Entry 6ZZY (electron microscopy, 3.16 A resolution); this record covers chains A and F of the 23 polymer chains in the assembly.

# Chain A
Protein: Photosystem I P700 chlorophyll a apoprotein A1
From: Chlorella ohadii
Notes: EC 1.97.1.12
UniProt: W8SY74 (W8SY74_CHLSO); residues 11-751 here = UniProt positions 11-751
Chain sequence (741 residues; row label = number of the first residue in the row):
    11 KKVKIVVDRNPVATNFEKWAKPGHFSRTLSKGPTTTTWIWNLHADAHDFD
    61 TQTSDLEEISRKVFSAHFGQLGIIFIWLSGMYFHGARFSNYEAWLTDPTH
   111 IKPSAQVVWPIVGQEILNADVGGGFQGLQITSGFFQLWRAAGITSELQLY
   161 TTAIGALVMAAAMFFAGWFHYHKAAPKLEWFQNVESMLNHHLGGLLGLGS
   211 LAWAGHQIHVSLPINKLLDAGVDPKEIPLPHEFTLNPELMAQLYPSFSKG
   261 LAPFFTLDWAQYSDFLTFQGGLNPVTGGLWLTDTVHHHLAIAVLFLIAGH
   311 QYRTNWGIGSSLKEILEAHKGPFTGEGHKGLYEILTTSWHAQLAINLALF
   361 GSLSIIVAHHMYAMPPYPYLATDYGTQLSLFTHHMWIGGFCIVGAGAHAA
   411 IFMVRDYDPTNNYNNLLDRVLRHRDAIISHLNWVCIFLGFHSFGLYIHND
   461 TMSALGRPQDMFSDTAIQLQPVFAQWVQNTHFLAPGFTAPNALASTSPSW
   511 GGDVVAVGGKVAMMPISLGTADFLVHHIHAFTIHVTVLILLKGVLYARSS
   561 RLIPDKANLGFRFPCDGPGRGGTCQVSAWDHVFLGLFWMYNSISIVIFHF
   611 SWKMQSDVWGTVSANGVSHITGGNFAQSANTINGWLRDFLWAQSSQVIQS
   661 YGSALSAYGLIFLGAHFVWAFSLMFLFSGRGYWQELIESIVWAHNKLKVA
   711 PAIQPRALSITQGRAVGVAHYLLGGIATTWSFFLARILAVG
Sequence notes: variant A368 (Ser in W8SY74), I437 (Met in W8SY74)
Ion coordination: chlorophyll a Mg site 1 near Q124 (its only coordinating residue here); chlorophyll a Mg site 2 near T498 (its only coordinating residue here); 4Fe-4S cluster Fe: C575, C584 (shared with 2 residues of chain B)
Small-molecule neighbours:
  - 1,2-diacyl-glycerol-3-sn-phosphate (3PH): T24, N25, F26
  - beta-carotene (BCR), molecule 1: I84, W87, L88, G204, L205, L208, G209
  - beta-carotene (BCR), molecule 2: F85, L88, Y92, T162, G165, A166, M169, L208, L211, A212
  - beta-carotene (BCR), molecule 3: L211, L261, F264, F265, L299, V303, L306, I307, H310, I318
  - beta-carotene (BCR), molecule 4: F264, W269, V303
  - beta-carotene (BCR), molecule 5: L341, I344, L345, A351, A354, I355, A409, F412, L427
  - beta-carotene (BCR), molecule 6: A358, L359, S362, I402, A405, G406, A409, V547, L550, L551, V554
  - beta-carotene (BCR), molecule 7: I671, G674, A675, F677, V678, L733, I736, A737, W740
  - beta-carotene (BCR), molecule 8: W693, L696, I697
  - chlorophyll a isomer (CL0): Y456, V535, I538, F541, T542, Y600, N601, S604, I605, F608, I642, W645, L650, S654, I658, F672, H676, W679, Y731, G735, T738, T739, F742
  - chlorophyll a (CLA), molecule 1: V13, K14, I15, W190, N193, S196, H200, T314, N315, W316
  - chlorophyll a (CLA), molecule 2: I15, V17, F74, F78, A172, M173, F175, A176, F179, H180, A184, W190
  - chlorophyll a (CLA), molecule 3: V22, A23, T24, N25, F26, K28, W29, H34, E68, K72, S75, G79, I83, F174, G177, W178, Y181, H182
  - chlorophyll a (CLA), molecule 4: W29, P32, W48, I49, W50, L52, H53
  - chlorophyll a (CLA), molecule 5: W29, H34, F35, L52, H53, A56, H57, F59, Q62, K72, A76, G79, Q80, I83
  - chlorophyll a (CLA), molecule 6: T46, I49, W50, I697, I700, V701, H704, V709, P711, I713, P715, R716
  - chlorophyll a (CLA), molecule 7: W50, F677, V678, F681, F685, L718, Q722, A725, V726, A729, H730, L733
  - chlorophyll a (CLA), molecule 8: H53, A54, D55, A56, H57, D58, H350, L353, L357, F400, C401, V403, G404, A407, H408, I411, R415, F571, R572, W589, V592, L596, L733
  - chlorophyll a (CLA), molecule 9: H57, F59, V73, A76, H77, Q80, L81, I84, F85, L88, W349, H350, Q352, L353, N356, L357, F360
  - chlorophyll a (CLA), molecule 10: H57, Q80, I83, I84, W87, F360, I397, F400, C401
  - chlorophyll a (CLA), molecule 11: L66, S70, H77, L188, F191, Q192, V194, M197, L198, H201, L202, L205, L322, L326, Y342, L345, T346, T347, S348, W349, Q352, I355, N356, L359, F360
  - chlorophyll a (CLA), molecule 12: F74, H77, F78, L81, F85, M173, W190, F191, N193, S196, M197, H200, H201, G204, L205
  - chlorophyll a (CLA), molecule 13: I86, W87, S89, G90, M91, F93, H94, F98, Q116, V117, W119, L167
  - chlorophyll a (CLA), molecule 14: W87, M91, H94, A115, Q116, L138, Q139, I140, T141, S142, F144, A667, Y668, I671, W740, L744
  - chlorophyll a (CLA), molecule 15: W87, M91, T141, S142, F144, S389, L390, T392, H393, W396, I397, F400, I671, I736, T739, W740, L744
  - chlorophyll a (CLA), molecule 16: W87, L88, S142, G143, F144, L147, L206, F360, L363, S364, V367, M371, Y377, L390, H393, H394, I397
  - chlorophyll a (CLA), molecule 17: Y92, A151, G152, I153, Q158, T161, T162, G209, A212, W213, G215, H216, V220, P240, H241, T244
  - chlorophyll a (CLA), molecule 18: Q116, V117, V118, W119, I121, V122, Q124, L127, L138, A667, L670, I671
  - chlorophyll a (CLA), molecule 19: L147, A150, L205, L206, G209, S210, W213, Q217, L289, L291, H297, H298, I301, F305, L363, I366, V367, H370, M371, P376, Y377
  - chlorophyll a (CLA), molecule 20: L157, Q158, T161, L239, H241, L245
  - chlorophyll a (CLA), molecule 21: V168, A171, A172, F175
  - chlorophyll a (CLA), molecule 22: L198, L202, L206, L304, F305, A308, Q311, Y312, L322, I325, L326, L359, L427, V430, L551, V554, L555
  - chlorophyll a (CLA), molecule 23: N199, H200, G203, G204, L208, L306, H310, Y312, R313, T314, W316, I318
  - chlorophyll a (CLA), molecule 24: L211, A212, A214, G215, I218, H219, F243, T244, N246, P247, F257, G260, L261, F264, Y272, F275, L276, L299
  - chlorophyll a (CLA), molecule 25: F264, W269, A270, Y272, S273, L276, T277, F278, H296, L299, A300, V303, L304, N501
  - chlorophyll a (CLA), molecule 26: F264, F265, L267
  - chlorophyll a (CLA), molecule 27: T277, F278, G280, G281, L289, D293, T294, H296, H297, A300, I301, L304, H370, M374, S505, T506
  - chlorophyll a (CLA), molecule 28: F278, F497, T498, A499, P500, N501, A502
  - chlorophyll a (CLA), molecule 29: L304, L359, S362, L363, I366, H369, H370, A373, M374, T506, S507, S509, W510
  - chlorophyll a (CLA), molecule 30: I307, A308, H310, Q311, I318, G319, S320
  - chlorophyll a (CLA), molecule 31: Q311, S320, E324, I325, A328, H329
  - chlorophyll a (CLA), molecule 32: I325, L326, H329, H338, L341, L345, L426, L427, V430
  - chlorophyll a (CLA), molecule 33: A328, H329, K330, G331, P332, F333
  - chlorophyll a (CLA), molecule 34: F333, T334, L426, R429, V430, H433, I437, H440
  - chlorophyll a (CLA), molecule 35: I365, I366, H369, M395, I402, T542, I543, T546, V547, L550, M599, S602, I603, V606
  - chlorophyll a (CLA), molecule 36: H369, Y372, F483, A484, V487, Q488, H491, W510, I526, L528, H536, H539, I543, V606, H609, F610
  - chlorophyll a (CLA), molecule 37: A436, H440, W443
  - chlorophyll a (CLA), molecule 38: I437, H440, L441, V444, A540, I543, H544, V547, L551
  - chlorophyll a (CLA), molecule 39: S439, N442, W443, I446
  - chlorophyll a (CLA), molecule 40: N442, C445, I446, G449, F450, F453, G454, I457, F541, V545, L548, I549, L594, F597, W598
  - chlorophyll a (CLA), molecule 41: W443, I446, F447, F450, H451
  - chlorophyll a (CLA), molecule 42: W443, F447, L448, Q480, P481, V482, F483, A484, D532, F533, H536, H537, A540, H544
  - chlorophyll a (CLA), molecule 43: F450, H451, G454, L455, I457, H458, T461, M462, R467, D470, F472, I477
  - chlorophyll a (CLA), molecule 44: F453, I457, D460, F541, F597, W598, Y600, N601, I642, L646, W679, Y731
  - chlorophyll a (CLA), molecule 45: T461, A464, L465
  - chlorophyll a (CLA), molecule 46: W486, V487, T490, H491, A494, T498, A499, T506, W510
  - chlorophyll a (CLA), molecule 47: L646, L650, W651
  - chlorophyll a (CLA), molecule 48: L670, L673, G674, H676, F677, W679, A680, L683
  - chlorophyll a (CLA), molecule 49: F677, A680, F681, L683, M684, F687, S688, Y692, W693, L696
  - chlorophyll a (CLA), molecule 50: I700, A703, H704, L707, V709
  - chlorophyll a (CLA), molecule 51: W702, A703, K706, L707
  - L-alfa-lysophosphatidylcholine, lauroyl (LAP; [2-((1-oxododecanoxy-(2-hydroxy-3-propanyl))-phosphonate-oxy)-ethyl]-trimethylammonium): A262, F265, T266
  - phylloquinone (PQN): W50, M684, F685, S688, G689, R690, W693, I697, A717, L718, S719, G723
  - phosphatidylethanolamine (PTY): T24, F175, W178, F179, K183
  - (3R)-beta,beta-caroten-3-ol (RRX): W119, P120, I121
  - 4Fe-4S cluster (SF4): C575, G577, P578, C584, I720, R724

# Chain F
Protein: Psi-F
From: Chlorella ohadii
UniProt: A0A2P6TPV8 (A0A2P6TPV8_CHLSO); numbering as in UniProt (aligned over 318-482)
Chain sequence (165 residues; row label = number of the first residue in the row):
   318 DVAGLTPCSESKAFAKRKKNEVKALNKRLKNYEADSAPALALKATIARTE
   368 ARFDKYAKQGLLCGTDGLPHLIADPGLALRYGHAGDVFIPTIGFIYFAGW
   418 LGYAGSKYLQAVAATAKPIEKEIIIDVPLAWKLLWEGFGWPLRAFAEYKN
   468 GSLMEDDAKITVSPR
Sequence notes: variant L346 (Met in A0A2P6TPV8), N348 (Lys in A0A2P6TPV8), A351 (Glu in A0A2P6TPV8), D352 (Gly in A0A2P6TPV8), K360 (Gln in A0A2P6TPV8), A364 (Asp in A0A2P6TPV8), E367 (Asn in A0A2P6TPV8), A430 (Ser in A0A2P6TPV8), A431 (Ser in A0A2P6TPV8), T432 (Met in A0A2P6TPV8), A433 (Thr in A0A2P6TPV8)
Disulfide bonds: C325-C380
Small-molecule neighbours:
  - beta-carotene (BCR), molecule 1: A390, P392, V404, F405, T408, G416, G419, Y420, S423, W457, A461, L470
  - beta-carotene (BCR), molecule 2: P407, G410, F411, F414, L418
  - chlorophyll a (CLA), molecule 1: Y373, F414, W417
  - chlorophyll a (CLA), molecule 2: A390, V404, T408, I412
  - chlorophyll a (CLA), molecule 3: D391, P392, G393, L394, R397
  - chlorophyll a (CLA), molecule 4: P407, T408, F411, I412, A415, L418, G419, W457
  - chlorophyll a (CLA), molecule 5: I409, I412, Y413, W457, P458, A461, F462, Y465, L470, M471, D474
  - chlorophyll a (CLA), molecule 6: W417, L418, I440, L451
  - chlorophyll a (CLA), molecule 7: L418, G419, A421, G422, S423, Y425, A447, L451
  - chlorophyll a (CLA), molecule 8: G422, Y425, L426, E439, I440, I442, W448, L451
  - chlorophyll a (CLA), molecule 9: P445, W448, K449, W452
  - diacyl glycerol (DGA): F462, A463, K466
  - LPX ((2S)-3-{[(R)-(2-aminoethoxy)(hydroxy)phosphoryl]oxy}-2-hydroxypropyl hexadecanoate): I442, D443, V444, P445
  - phosphatidylethanolamine (PTY): K372, Q376, L388, D403, V404, P407

# How chain A and chain F interact
Residue-residue contacts - 40 pairs, chain A then chain F:
  A30(A) with I441(F)
  G42(A) with I436(F)
  P43(A) with I436(F); I440(F), hydrophobic
  P120(A) with R365(F)
  E125(A) with T362(F); R365(F), salt bridge
  D130(A) with R345(F), salt bridge; Y349(F), hydrogen bond
  G134(A) with P355(F)
  Q136(A) with R345(F); Y349(F), hydrogen bond; P355(F); L359(F)
  W702(A) with D474(F); I477(F); T478(F); V479(F)
  N705(A) with E472(F); I477(F)
  K706(A) with M471(F); E472(F), hydrogen bond (backbone-backbone); D474(F); I477(F)
  L707(A) with L470(F), hydrophobic
  K708(A) with Q427(F), hydrogen bond (backbone-side chain); S469(F), hydrogen bond (side chain-backbone); L470(F); M471(F), hydrogen bond (side chain-backbone); E472(F), salt bridge
  V709(A) with S423(F); L426(F)
  A710(A) with L426(F)
  P711(A) with E439(F)
  A712(A) with P435(F); I436(F); E439(F), hydrogen bond (backbone-side chain)
  I713(A) with I436(F); E439(F), hydrogen bond (backbone-side chain); I440(F), hydrophobic
Interface residues without a listed pair, chain A (24 interface residues in all): P32, T44, W48, I126, N128, F135
Interface residues without a listed pair, chain F (23 interface residues in all): A358

# Overview
24 residues of chain A and 23 residues of chain F are in contact, with 8 hydrogen bonds and 3 salt bridges.
Among the polar pairs are E125(A)-R365(F), D130(A)-R345(F) and K708(A)-E472(F).
Here chain A is Photosystem I P700 chlorophyll a apoprotein A1 and chain F is Psi-F, both from Chlorella
ohadii. Entry 6ZZY (Structure of high-light grown Chlorella ohadii photosystem I) was determined by electron
microscopy together with 6ZZX and 7A4P from the same study.
